3K8P - chains C and D; structure by X-ray diffraction, 2.60 A resolution.

# Chain C
Protein: Dsl1
From: Kluyveromyces lactis
UniProtKB: Q6CUS2 (Q6CUS2_KLULA); numbering as in UniProt (aligned over 332-686)
Amino-acid sequence (357 residues; each row starts with the number of its first residue):
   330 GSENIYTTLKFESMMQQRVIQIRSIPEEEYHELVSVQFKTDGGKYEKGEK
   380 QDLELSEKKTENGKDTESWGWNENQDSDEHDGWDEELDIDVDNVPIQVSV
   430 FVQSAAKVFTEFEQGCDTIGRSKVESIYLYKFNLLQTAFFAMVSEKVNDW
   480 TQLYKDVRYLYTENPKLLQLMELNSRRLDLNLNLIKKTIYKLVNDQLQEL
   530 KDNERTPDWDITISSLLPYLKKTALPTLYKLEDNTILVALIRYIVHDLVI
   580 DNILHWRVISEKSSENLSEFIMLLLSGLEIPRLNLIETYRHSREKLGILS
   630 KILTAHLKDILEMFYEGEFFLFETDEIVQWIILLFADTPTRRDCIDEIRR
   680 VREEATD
Disordered / not traced: 330-332, 367-423, 685-686
Construct notes: expression tag (330-331)
Modified / non-standard residues: Mse343, Mse344, Mse471, Mse500, Mse601, Mse642 (selenomethionine; parent Met)

# Chain D
Protein: Protein transport protein SEC39
From: Saccharomyces cerevisiae
UniProtKB: Q12745 (SEC39_YEAST); residue numbers follow UniProt; this construct covers 1-709
Amino-acid sequence (709 residues; each row starts with the number of its first residue):
     1 MLEEQLYLLACIFASRADTRNIKKLSTRLGSQSKYLEILCVLWPELDDPK
    51 NLLFLRELEEEVQSPEGEETTDEDVIVELLESDSSLIPLIESDTTTRSNR
   101 YHELQEFISKKLNNKTLENFEEWLRERILICNEMIPETPLLYSVLWETAK
   151 SKVLSTKFIGWVEGVLKPLDHLNKRLHLIFKINEWEKMPDSELFKIIFDG
   201 VEDMQGYIGIADVIEDELAPTLSYGKKWETFITEFFNKQQFSLKSDTNYQ
   251 LFIKLYYSLEKGVKDNSEASRKLQSNVVDILFHNSENLFNLSSLTHKLDE
   301 LWSILSGFPDEITIEEQKTITALEMKQFMEFFIKCSTKFSFKEIFAITQE
   351 EESAQLAHFSSLCHEEFNKANEISSFLQAMYETVLDISKDDKIFTRISMD
   401 EKLYSILEILLQMNEFAYIEAIIERFDYSNNTQIYELLVKFFWHFFNNAS
   451 NGLRKEPEMKKASQTLQIIQKHMSQRAGTNLTKLEVLLEISDKLSHYSIN
   501 LNKSHNGARDTAFKPSNILEYRDCPLDIISNLLELNPRLYKDLPTTKSLL
   551 FGIYDSLSINREGQTGKVEVDLMVLHIDYALVNLDFGTAYELGKQVFEIC
   601 QEAGQHMMKALGDEHWLTFYQMGKFVDPNWVDNEIPTEIIVLQMSILGRL
   651 LEVCPLEEVEIVTSQWSTLELELSARDLVKDKYALDGQNDNKSKVGGIAR
   701 EIFHNVTNF
Disordered / not traced: 1-29, 63-100, 200-210, 265-267, 503-511, 685-709
Modified / non-standard residues: Mse1, Mse204 (selenomethionine); Mse134, Mse188, Mse325, Mse329, Mse380, Mse399, Mse413, Mse459, Mse473, Mse573, Mse607, Mse608, Mse622, Mse644 (selenomethionine; parent Met)
From the paper describing this entry:
  - mutagenesis - T663R/W666R: abolished growth

# Chain C / chain D interface
Residue-residue contacts (36; chain C residue first):
  Q345(C) - L656(D)
  V348(C) - L656(D)  hydrophobic
  V348(C) - V659(D)  hydrophobic
  I349(C) - L656(D)  hydrophobic
  R352(C) - L651(D)  hydrogen bond (side chain-backbone)
  R352(C) - E652(D)  hydrogen bond (side chain-backbone)
  R352(C) - V653(D)
  R352(C) - C654(D)  hydrogen bond (side chain-backbone)
  R352(C) - L656(D)
  Y459(C) - E660(D)  hydrogen bond
  Y459(C) - S664(D)
  K460(C) - E660(D)  salt bridge
  L463(C) - T663(D)
  T466(C) - T663(D)
  T466(C) - W666(D)
  A467(C) - L651(D)
  A467(C) - T663(D)
  F469(C) - W666(D)  hydrophobic
  A470(C) - G648(D)
  A470(C) - L651(D)  hydrophobic
  A470(C) - W666(D)
  Mse471(C) - G648(D)
  Mse471(C) - L651(D)  hydrophobic
  E474(C) - S645(D)  hydrogen bond
  E474(C) - G648(D)
  E474(C) - R649(D)
  K475(C) - E652(D)  salt bridge
  R505(C) - E670(D)  salt bridge
  R505(C) - S674(D)
  R506(C) - Mse644(D)
  L509(C) - L673(D)  hydrophobic
  N512(C) - L678(D)
  K516(C) - L678(D)
  Y519(C) - V679(D)  hydrophobic
  Y519(C) - K680(D)
  Y572(C) - V679(D)
Interface residues without a listed pair, chain C (26 interface residues in all): E341, E356, L502, L513, K515
Interface residues without a listed pair, chain D (23 interface residues in all): L650, S667, L671
From the paper, about this interface:
  - interface residues, chain C: A467(C), A470(C)
  - interface residues, chain D: T663(D), W666(D)

# In short
The interface between chain C and chain D involves 26 residues on one side and 23 on the other, with 5
hydrogen bonds and 3 salt bridges. Polar contacts include K460(C)-E660(D), K475(C)-E652(D) and
R505(C)-E670(D). From the paper: T663R/W666R of chain D abolish growth; interface residues A467(C), A470(C)
and T663(D) among others.
Here chain C is Dsl1 (Kluyveromyces lactis) and chain D is Protein transport protein SEC39 (Saccharomyces
cerevisiae). Entry 3K8P (Structural basis for vesicle tethering by the Dsl1 complex) was determined by X-ray
diffraction.
